2ZPS - chain A; structure by X-ray diffraction, 1.55 A resolution.

# Chain A
Name: Anionic trypsin
Source organism: Oncorhynchus keta
UniProtKB: Q8AV11 (Q8AV11_ONCKE); numbering as in UniProt (aligned over 1-222)
Chain sequence (222 residues; row label = number of the first residue in the row):
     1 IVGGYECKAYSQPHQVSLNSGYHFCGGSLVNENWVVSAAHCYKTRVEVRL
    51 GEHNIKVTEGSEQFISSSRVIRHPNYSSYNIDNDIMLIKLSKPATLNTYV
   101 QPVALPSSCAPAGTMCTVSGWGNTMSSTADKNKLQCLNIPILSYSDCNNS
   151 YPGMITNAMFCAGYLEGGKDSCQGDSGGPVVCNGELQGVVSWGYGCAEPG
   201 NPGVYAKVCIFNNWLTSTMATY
Unresolved in the structure: 222
Cystine bridges: C7-C136, C25-C41, C109-C209, C116-C182, C147-C161, C172-C196
Metal / ion sites: Ca2+: E52, N54, V57, E59, E62
Ligand contacts: benzamidine (BEN): D170, S171, C172, Q173, S176, V190, S191, W192, G193, G195, C196, G203, Y205

# In short
Chain A binds benzamidine. E52, N54, V57, E59 and E62 form the Ca2+ site.
Chain A is Anionic trypsin (Oncorhynchus keta); the structure, Crystal structure of anionic trypsin isoform 3
from chum salmon, was determined by X-ray diffraction, deposited together with 2ZPQ and 2ZPR.
